Entry 6YJT (X-ray diffraction, 1.70 A resolution); this record covers chain AAA.

== Chain AAA ==
Molecule: Alpha-1,6-mannosylglycoprotein 6-beta-N-acetylglucosaminyltransferase A
From: Homo sapiens
Notes: EC 2.4.1.155
Reference sequence: Q09328 (MGT5A_HUMAN); aligned to UniProt positions 214-728 over residues 214-728 (the alignment contains insertions or deletions, so no single offset holds)
Amino-acid sequence (515 residues; numbered 214 to 728; the number before each row is that of its first residue):
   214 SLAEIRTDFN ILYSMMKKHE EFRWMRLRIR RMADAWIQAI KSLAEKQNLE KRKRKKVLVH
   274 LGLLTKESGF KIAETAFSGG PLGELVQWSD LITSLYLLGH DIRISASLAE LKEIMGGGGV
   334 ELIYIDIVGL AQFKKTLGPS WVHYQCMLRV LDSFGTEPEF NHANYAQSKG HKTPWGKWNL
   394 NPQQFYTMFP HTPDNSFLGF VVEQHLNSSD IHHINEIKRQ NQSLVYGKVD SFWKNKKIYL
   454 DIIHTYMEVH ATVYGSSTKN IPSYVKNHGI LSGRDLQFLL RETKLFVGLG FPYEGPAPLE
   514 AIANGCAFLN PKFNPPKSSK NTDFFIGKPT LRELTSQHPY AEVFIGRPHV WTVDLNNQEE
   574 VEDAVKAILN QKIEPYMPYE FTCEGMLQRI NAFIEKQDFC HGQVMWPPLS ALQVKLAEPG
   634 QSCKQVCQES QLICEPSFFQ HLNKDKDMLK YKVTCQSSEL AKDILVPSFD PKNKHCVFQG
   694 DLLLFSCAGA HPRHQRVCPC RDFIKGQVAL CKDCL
Not modelled in the structure: 469-470
Differences from the reference sequence: conflict G330 (Asp343 in Q09328), G331 (Arg344 in Q09328), G332 (Ile345 in Q09328)
Disulfide bonds: C359-C613, C636-C711, C640-C713, C647-C700, C668-C689, C724-C727
Covalently attached groups: N-acetylglucosamine (NAG) linked to N434
Small-molecule neighbours: UDP (uridine-5'-diphosphate): G293, P294, L295, G296, V299, Y439, K441, T465, G482, I483, L484, G486, L489, P505, G508, P509, A510, P511, E513
Curated features (UniProtKB/Swiss-Prot):
  - region: K264 to K269 (Important for activity in FGF2 release)
What the authors report for this chain:
  - conformationally variable residues (order/disorder transition): K279 to G293
  - binding site for UDP: L295, G296
  - catalytic residues: E297 (from molecular simulation)

== In short ==
Bound to chain AAA: UDP. N-acetylglucosamine is covalently linked to N434. The paper reports the catalytic
residue E297; a binding site for UDP at L295 and G296.
Chain AAA is Alpha-1,6-mannosylglycoprotein 6-beta-N-acetylglucosaminyltransferase A (Homo sapiens); the
structure, Crystal structure of MGAT5 (alpha-1,6-mannosylglycoprotein 6-beta-N-acetylglucosaminyltransferase
V) luminal domain with a Lys329-Ile345 loop truncation, in complex ..., was determined by X-ray diffraction
together with 6YJQ, 6YJR, 6YJS, 6YJU and 6YJV from the same study.
